8UA1 - chains B and C of the 7 polymer chains in the assembly; structure by electron microscopy, 3.40 A resolution.

== Chain B (and C) ==
Name: Cell division control protein 48
From: Saccharomyces cerevisiae
Notes: EC 3.6.4.6; chain C of this document is another copy of the same molecule, construct and numbering; everything in this record applies to it too
UniProt: P25694 (CDC48_YEAST); residue numbers follow UniProt; this construct covers 1-835
Chain sequence (835 residues; row label = number of the first residue in the row):
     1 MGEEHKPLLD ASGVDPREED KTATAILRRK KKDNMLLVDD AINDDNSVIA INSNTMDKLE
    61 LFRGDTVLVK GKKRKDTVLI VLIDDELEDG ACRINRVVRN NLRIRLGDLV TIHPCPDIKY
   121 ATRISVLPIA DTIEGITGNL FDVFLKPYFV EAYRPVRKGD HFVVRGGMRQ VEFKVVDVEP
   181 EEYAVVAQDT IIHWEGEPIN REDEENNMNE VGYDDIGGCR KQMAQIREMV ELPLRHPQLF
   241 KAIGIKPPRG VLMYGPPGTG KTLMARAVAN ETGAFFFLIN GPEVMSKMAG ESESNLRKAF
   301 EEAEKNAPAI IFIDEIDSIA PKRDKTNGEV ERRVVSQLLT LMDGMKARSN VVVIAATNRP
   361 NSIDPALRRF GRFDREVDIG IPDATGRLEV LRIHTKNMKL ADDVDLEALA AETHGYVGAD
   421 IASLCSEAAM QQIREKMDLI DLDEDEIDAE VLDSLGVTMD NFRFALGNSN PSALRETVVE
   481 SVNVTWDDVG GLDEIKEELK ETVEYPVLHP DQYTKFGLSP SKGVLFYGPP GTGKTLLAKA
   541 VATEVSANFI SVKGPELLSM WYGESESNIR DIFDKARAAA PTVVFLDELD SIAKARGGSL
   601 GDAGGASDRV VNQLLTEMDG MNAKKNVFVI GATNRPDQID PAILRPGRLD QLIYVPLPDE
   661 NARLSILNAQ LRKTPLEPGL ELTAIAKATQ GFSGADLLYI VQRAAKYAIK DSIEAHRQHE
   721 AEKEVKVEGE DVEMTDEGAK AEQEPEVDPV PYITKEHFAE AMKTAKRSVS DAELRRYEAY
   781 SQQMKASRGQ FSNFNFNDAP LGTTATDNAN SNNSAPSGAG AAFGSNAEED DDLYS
Unresolved in the structure: 1-199, 722-747, 788-835 (chain C: 1-199, 723-747, 792-835)
Ion coordination: Mg2+ site 1: T262 (together with 08T); Mg2+ site 2: T535 (together with 08T)
Residues lining bound ligands:
  - 08T ([[[(2R,3S,4R,5R)-5-(6-aminopurin-9-yl)-3,4-bis(oxidanyl)oxolan-2-yl]methoxy-oxidanyl-phosphoryl]oxy-oxidanyl-phosphoryl]oxy-tris(fluoranyl)beryllium), molecule 1: D343, R369, F370, R372
  - 08T, molecule 2: D488, V489, G490, P530, G531, T532, G533, K534, T535, L536, E588, N634, I666, Q670, G694, A695, L698
  - 08T, molecule 1: D215, I216, G217, P256, P257, G258, T259, G260, K261, T262, L263, R266, E315, N358, V390, H394, G418, A419, A422
  - 08T, molecule 2: D619, R645, R648
UniProt features mapped onto this chain:
  - binding site (ATP): P257 to L263, N358, H394, G531 to L536
  - modified residue: S472 (Phosphoserine), S519 (Phosphoserine), T735 (Phosphothreonine), S770 (Phosphoserine)
  - cross-link (Glycyl lysine isopeptide (Lys-Gly)): K305 (interchain with G-Cter in ubiquitin), K322 (interchain with G-Cter in ubiquitin), K346 (interchain with G-Cter in ubiquitin), K522 (interchain with G-Cter in ubiquitin), K539 (interchain with G-Cter in ubiquitin), K594 (interchain with G-Cter in ubiquitin), K673 (interchain with G-Cter in ubiquitin)
  - mutagenesis: K261 (K261A: Moderate reduction in growth rate; K261T: Probable loss of ATP binding. Complete loss of catalytic activity), E315 (E315A: Moderate reduction in growth rate; E315D: Severe loss of catalytic activity without affecting cooperativity between the 2 ATP-binding regions. Slight reduction in growth rate ...), N358 (N358A: Slight reduction in growth rate. Restores cell growth; when associated with Q-315), R369 (R369A: No effect on growth rate. Restores cell growth; when associated with Q-315), P471 (P471A/S: Restores cell growth; when associated with Q-315), R475 (R475H: Restores cell growth; when associated with Q-315), K534 (K534A/T: Severe loss of catalytic activity. Lethal), E588 (E588D: Moderate reduction in growth rate; E588Q: Lethal), R645 (R645A: Lethal)
From the paper describing this entry:
  - catalytic residues: E315, R369, R372, E588, R645, R648 (citing earlier work)

== Interface between chain B and chain C ==
Residue-residue contacts (127):
  G258(B) with R369(C)
  T262(B) with G344(C); M345(C)
  R266(B) with G344(C), hydrogen bond (side chain-backbone)
  F276(B) with M345(C), hydrophobic
  L278(B) with M345(C), hydrophobic
  N280(B) with T340(C)
  P282(B) with E293(C); R333(C); Q337(C)
  M285(B) with R333(C)
  S286(B) with A289(C)
  K287(B) with A289(C), hydrogen bond (backbone-backbone); E291(C)
  F312(B) with M345(C), hydrophobic
  E315(B) with T340(C)
  D317(B) with R323(C), salt bridge
  S318(B) with E329(C); S336(C)
  N358(B) with R323(C)
  R359(B) with R323(C); D324(C), salt bridge
  M398(B) with I243(C); I245(C), hydrophobic
  K399(B) with A242(C); I243(C)
  A419(B) with R369(C); F370(C)
  S423(B) with F370(C)
  S426(B) with K246(C), hydrogen bond (side chain-backbone)
  E427(B) with R375(C), salt bridge
  A429(B) with I243(C), hydrophobic; I245(C), hydrophobic
  M430(B) with F240(C), hydrophobic; P248(C)
  I433(B) with L239(C), hydrophobic; I243(C), hydrophobic
  R434(B) with E228(C), salt bridge
  L442(B) with H236(C), hydrogen bond (backbone-side chain)
  D443(B) with H236(C), hydrogen bond (backbone-side chain)
  E444(B) with H236(C)
  I447(B) with Q238(C)
  L452(B) with L239(C), hydrophobic; A242(C)
  S472(B) with R368(C); R369(C)
  R475(B) with R368(C), hydrogen bond (side chain-backbone); F373(C), hydrogen bond (side chain-backbone); D374(C); E376(C)
  E476(B) with N361(C); R368(C), salt bridge
  V479(B) with M621(C), hydrophobic
  E480(B) with M621(C); N622(C), hydrogen bond (side chain-backbone)
  V482(B) with M621(C), hydrophobic; N622(C)
  P530(B) with R645(C)
  G531(B) with R645(C)
  K539(B) with G620(C); K624(C)
  F549(B) with M621(C), hydrophobic
  S551(B) with M621(C)
  K553(B) with T616(C); M621(C)
  P555(B) with E566(C); R609(C); Q613(C)
  E556(B) with R570(C)
  L558(B) with Y562(C), hydrophobic; R609(C)
  S559(B) with Y562(C)
  M560(B) with W561(C), hydrophobic; Y562(C), hydrogen bond (backbone-backbone); E564(C)
  E564(B) with K325(C), salt bridge
  D587(B) with T616(C)
  E588(B) with N612(C); T616(C)
  D590(B) with R596(C), salt bridge; N612(C)
  S591(B) with N612(C)
  S599(B) with A603(C)
  G601(B) with A603(C); G604(C), hydrogen bond (backbone-backbone)
  A603(B) with Y562(C), hydrophobic
  S607(B) with Y562(C)
  N634(B) with R596(C)
  R635(B) with R596(C), hydrogen bond (side chain-backbone)
  Q638(B) with G597(C)
  K673(B) with F516(C); G517(C)
  T674(B) with F516(C); G517(C); L518(C)
  P675(B) with F516(C)
  F692(B) with F791(C), hydrophobic
  A695(B) with R645(C); P646(C)
  D696(B) with P646(C)
  Y699(B) with P646(C), hydrophobic
  V701(B) with L518(C), hydrophobic
  Q702(B) with S519(C), hydrogen bond (side chain-backbone); P520(C), hydrogen bond (side chain-backbone); S521(C)
  A705(B) with L518(C), hydrophobic
  K706(B) with E498(C), salt bridge; E501(C), salt bridge
  A708(B) with F516(C), hydrophobic
  I709(B) with Q512(C); Y513(C)
  K710(B) with E501(C), salt bridge
  S712(B) with Q512(C), hydrogen bond
  I713(B) with Y505(C); H509(C)
  V750(B) with F516(C)
  I753(B) with F516(C), hydrophobic
  M762(B) with F791(C)
  K763(B) with F791(C)
  A765(B) with R788(C); F791(C), hydrophobic
  K766(B) with M784(C), hydrogen bond (side chain-backbone); S787(C), hydrogen bond; R788(C)
  S768(B) with R645(C); P646(C)
  E773(B) with P641(C)
Interface residues without a listed pair, chain B (102 interface residues in all): P257, A265, P321, N397, A422, Q432, E446, V457, T535, G554, S567, F585, L600, D602, A606, Q670, A688, R767
Interface residues without a listed pair, chain C (83 interface residues in all): L232, G244, P247, M288, G290, K322, R332, P360, A366, K515, G563, L615, A623, L644, D650, K785

== Summary ==
Chain B and chain C form an interface of 102 and 83 residues respectively, with 16 hydrogen bonds and 10 salt
bridges. Polar contacts include D317(B)-R323(C), R359(B)-D324(C) and E427(B)-R375(C). Bound to chain B:
compound 08T and 08T. The paper reports catalytic residues E315(B), R369(B) and R372(B) among others.
Both chains are Cell division control protein 48 (Saccharomyces cerevisiae). Entry 8UA1 (Cdc48-Shp1 unfolding
native substrate, Class 9) was determined by electron microscopy, deposited together with 8U7T, 8U8I, 8U9C,
8U9P, 8U9Q, 8U9Z and 3 further entries.
